PDB entry 2I6Q | X-ray diffraction, 2.10 A resolution | chain A

# Chain A
Name: Complement C2a fragment
Source organism: Homo sapiens
Notes: EC 3.4.21.43
UniProt: P06681 (CO2_HUMAN); aligned to UniProt positions 242-750 over residues 224-732 (the alignment contains insertions or deletions, so no single offset holds)
Amino-acid sequence (517 residues; row label = number of the first residue in the row):
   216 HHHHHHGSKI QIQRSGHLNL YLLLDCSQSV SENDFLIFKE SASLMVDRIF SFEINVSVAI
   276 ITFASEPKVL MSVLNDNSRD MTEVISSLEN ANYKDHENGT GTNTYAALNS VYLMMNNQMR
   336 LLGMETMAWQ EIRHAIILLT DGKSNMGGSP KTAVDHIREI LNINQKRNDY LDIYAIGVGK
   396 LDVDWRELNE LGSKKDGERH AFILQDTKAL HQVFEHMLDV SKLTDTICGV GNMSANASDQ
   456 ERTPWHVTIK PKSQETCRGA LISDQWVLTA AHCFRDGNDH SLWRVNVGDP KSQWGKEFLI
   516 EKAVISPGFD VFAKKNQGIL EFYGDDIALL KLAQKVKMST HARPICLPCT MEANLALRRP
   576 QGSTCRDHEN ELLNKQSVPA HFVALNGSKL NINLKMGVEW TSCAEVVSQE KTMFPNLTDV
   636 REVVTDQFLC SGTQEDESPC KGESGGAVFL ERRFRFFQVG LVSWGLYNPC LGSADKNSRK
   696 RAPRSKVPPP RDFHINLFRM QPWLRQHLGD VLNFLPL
Disordered / not traced: 216-222, 687-693
Differences from the reference sequence: expression tag (216-221); cloning artifact (222-223)
Disulfide bonds: Cys443-Cys561, Cys472-Cys488, Cys564-Cys580, Cys618-Cys645, Cys655-Cys685
Covalent attachments: N-acetylglucosamine (NAG) linked to Asn313, Asn447, Asn601
Ion coordination: Mn2+: Ser242, Ser244, Thr317 (together with malonate ion)
Residues lining bound ligands: malonate ion (MLI): Ser242, Gln243, Ser244, Thr315, Gly316, Thr317, Asn360
Curated features (UniProtKB/Swiss-Prot):
  - binding site (Mg(2+)): Ser244, Ser246, Thr319
  - binding site (Mn(2+)): Ser244, Ser246, Thr319
From the paper describing this entry:
  - Mn2+ coordination: Ser242, Ser244, Thr317
  - post-translational modification sites: Asn313, Asn447, Asn601
  - conformationally variable residues (order/disorder transition): Lys656, Gly687 to Ser693
  - binding site for N-acetylglucosamine: Lys224, Glu430, His431, Leu433, Asp434, Glu456
  - catalytic residues: His487, Asp541, Lys656 to Ser659
  - contacts within the chain: Lys656-Ser659 (backbone contact)

# In short
Chain A binds malonate ion. N-acetylglucosamine is covalently linked to Asn313, Asn447 and Asn601. The Mn2+
site is built by Ser242, Ser244 and Thr317. From UniProt: 3 Mg2+-binding residues and 3 Mn2+-binding residues.
The paper reports catalytic residues His487, Asp541 and Lys656; a binding site for N-acetylglucosamine at
Lys224, Glu430 and His431 among others.
Chain A is Complement C2a fragment (Homo sapiens); the structure, Complement component C2a, was determined by
X-ray diffraction, deposited together with 2I6S.
